PDB entry 1AKN | X-ray diffraction, 2.80 A resolution | chain A

# Chain A
Name: Bile-salt activated lipase
From: Bos taurus
Notes: EC 3.1.1.3
Reference sequence: P30122 (CEL_BOVIN); residues 1-579 here correspond to UniProt positions 19-597 (UniProt number = residue number + 18)
Chain sequence (579 residues; each row starts with the number of its first residue):
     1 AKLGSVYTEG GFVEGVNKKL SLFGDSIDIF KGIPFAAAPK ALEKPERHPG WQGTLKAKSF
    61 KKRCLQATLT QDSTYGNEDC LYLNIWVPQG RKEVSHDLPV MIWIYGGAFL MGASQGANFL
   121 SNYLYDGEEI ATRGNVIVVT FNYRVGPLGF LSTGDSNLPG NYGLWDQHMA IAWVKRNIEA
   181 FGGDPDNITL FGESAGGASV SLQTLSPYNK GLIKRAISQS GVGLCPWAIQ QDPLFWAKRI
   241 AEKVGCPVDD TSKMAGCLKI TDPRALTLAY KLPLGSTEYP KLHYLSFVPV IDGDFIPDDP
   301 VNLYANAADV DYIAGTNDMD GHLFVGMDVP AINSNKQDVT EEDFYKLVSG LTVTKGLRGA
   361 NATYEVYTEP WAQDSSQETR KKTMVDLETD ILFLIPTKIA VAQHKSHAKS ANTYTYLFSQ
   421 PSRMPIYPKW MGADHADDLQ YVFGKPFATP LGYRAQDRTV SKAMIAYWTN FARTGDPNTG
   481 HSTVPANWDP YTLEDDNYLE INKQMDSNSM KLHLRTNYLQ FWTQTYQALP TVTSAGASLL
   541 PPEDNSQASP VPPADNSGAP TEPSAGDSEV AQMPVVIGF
Not modelled in the structure: 548-579
Disulfide bonds: Cys64-Cys80, Cys246-Cys257
Covalently attached groups: N-acetylglucosamine (NAG) linked to Asn361
UniProt features mapped onto this chain:
  - active site: Ser194 (Acyl-ester intermediate), Asp320 (Charge relay system), His435 (Charge relay system)
  - glycosylation (N-linked (GlcNAc...) asparagine): Asn187, Asn361

# Overview
N-acetylglucosamine is covalently linked to Asn361. Curated annotation (UniProt) lists 3 active-site residues.
Chain A is Bile-salt activated lipase (Bos taurus); the structure, Structure of bile-salt activated lipase,
was determined by X-ray diffraction, deposited together with 1AQL.
